Entry 7UPW (electron microscopy, 2.70 A resolution); this record covers chains C and H of the 9 polymer chains in the assembly.

== Chain C ==
Molecule: Spike glycoprotein
From: Severe acute respiratory syndrome coronavirus
UniProtKB: P0DTC2 (SPIKE_SARS2); residues 1-1273 here = UniProt positions 1-1273
Amino-acid sequence (1310 residues; row label = number of the first residue in the row):
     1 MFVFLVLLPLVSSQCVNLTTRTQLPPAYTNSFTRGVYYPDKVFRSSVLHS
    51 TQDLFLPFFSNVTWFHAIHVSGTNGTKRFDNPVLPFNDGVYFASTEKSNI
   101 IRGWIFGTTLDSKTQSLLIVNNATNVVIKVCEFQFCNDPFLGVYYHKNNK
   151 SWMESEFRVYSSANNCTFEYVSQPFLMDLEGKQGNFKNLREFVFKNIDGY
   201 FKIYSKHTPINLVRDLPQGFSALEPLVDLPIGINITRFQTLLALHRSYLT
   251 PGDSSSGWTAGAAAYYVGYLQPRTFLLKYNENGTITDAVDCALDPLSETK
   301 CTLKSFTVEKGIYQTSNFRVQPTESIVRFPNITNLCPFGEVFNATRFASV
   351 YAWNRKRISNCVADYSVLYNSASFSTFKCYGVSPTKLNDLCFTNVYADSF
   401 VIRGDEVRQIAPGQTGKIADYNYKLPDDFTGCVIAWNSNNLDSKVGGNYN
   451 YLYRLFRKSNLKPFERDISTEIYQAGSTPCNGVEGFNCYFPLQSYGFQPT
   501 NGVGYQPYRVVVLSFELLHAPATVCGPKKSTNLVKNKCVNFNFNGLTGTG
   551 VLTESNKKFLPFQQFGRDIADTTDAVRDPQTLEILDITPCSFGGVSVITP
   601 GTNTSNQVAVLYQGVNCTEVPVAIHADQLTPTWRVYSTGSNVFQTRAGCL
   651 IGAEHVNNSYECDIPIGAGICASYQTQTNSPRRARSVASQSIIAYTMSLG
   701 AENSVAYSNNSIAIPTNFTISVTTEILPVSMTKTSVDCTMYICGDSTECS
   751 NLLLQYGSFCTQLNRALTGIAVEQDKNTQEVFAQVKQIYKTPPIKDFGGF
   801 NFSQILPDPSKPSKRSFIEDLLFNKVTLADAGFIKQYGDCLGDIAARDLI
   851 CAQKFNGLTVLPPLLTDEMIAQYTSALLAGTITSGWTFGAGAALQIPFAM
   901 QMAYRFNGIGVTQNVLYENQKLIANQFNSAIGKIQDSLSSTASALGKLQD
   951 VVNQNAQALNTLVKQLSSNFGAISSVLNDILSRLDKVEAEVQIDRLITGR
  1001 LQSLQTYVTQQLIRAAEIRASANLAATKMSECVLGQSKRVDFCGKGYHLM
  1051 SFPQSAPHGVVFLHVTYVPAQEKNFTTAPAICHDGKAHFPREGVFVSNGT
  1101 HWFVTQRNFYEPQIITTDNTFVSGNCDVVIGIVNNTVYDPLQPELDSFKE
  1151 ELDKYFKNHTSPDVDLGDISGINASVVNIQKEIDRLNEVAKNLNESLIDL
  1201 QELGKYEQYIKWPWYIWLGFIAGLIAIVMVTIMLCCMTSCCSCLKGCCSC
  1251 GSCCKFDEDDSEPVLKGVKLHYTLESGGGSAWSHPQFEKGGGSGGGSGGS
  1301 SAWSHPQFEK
Disordered / not traced: 1-13, 70-76, 245-253, 677-688, 1163-1310
Differences from the reference sequence: engineered mutation Gly614 (Asp in P0DTC2); expression tag (1274-1310)
Cystine bridges: Cys15-Cys136, Cys131-Cys166, Cys291-Cys301, Cys336-Cys361, Cys379-Cys432, Cys391-Cys525, Cys480-Cys488, Cys538-Cys590, Cys617-Cys649, Cys662-Cys671, Cys738-Cys760, Cys743-Cys749, Cys840-Cys851, Cys1032-Cys1043, Cys1082-Cys1126
Glycans and other covalent adducts: N-acetylglucosamine (NAG) linked to Asn17, Asn61, Asn122, Asn149, Asn165, Asn234, Asn282, Asn331, Asn603, Asn616, Asn657, Asn709, Asn717, Asn801, Asn1074, Asn1098, Asn1134, Asn1158; glycan linked to Asn343
Swiss-Prot annotation at these positions:
  - region: Asn280 to Cys301 (Putative superantigen), Arg403 to Asp405 (Integrin-binding motif), Asn448 to Phe456 (Immunodominant HLA epitope recognized by the CD8+), Pro681 to Ala684 (Putative superantigen), Ser816 to Tyr837 (Fusion peptide 1), Lys835 to Phe855 (Fusion peptide 2), Asp1163 to Glu1202 (Heptad repeat 2)
  - motif: Met1237 to Cys1241 (Binding to host endocytosis trafficking protein SNX27), Asp1257 to Glu1262 (Diacidic ER export motif (host COPII)), Ser1261 to Gly1267 (Binding to host plasma membrane localising/FERM domain proteins), Lys1269 to Thr1273 (KxHxx, ER retrieval signal (COPI))
  - site (Cleavage): Arg685, Ser686, Arg815, Ser816
  - lipidation (S-palmitoyl cysteine): Cys1235, Cys1236, Cys1240, Cys1241, Cys1243, Cys1247, Cys1248, Cys1250, Cys1253, Cys1254
  - glycosylation: Asn17 (N-linked (GlcNAc...) (complex) asparagine), Asn61 (N-linked (GlcNAc...) (hybrid) asparagine), Asn74 (N-linked (GlcNAc...) (complex) asparagine), Asn122 (N-linked (GlcNAc...) (hybrid) asparagine), Asn149 (N-linked (GlcNAc...) (complex) asparagine), Asn165 (N-linked (GlcNAc...) (complex) asparagine), Asn234 (N-linked (GlcNAc...) (high mannose) asparagine), Asn282 (N-linked (GlcNAc...) (complex) asparagine), Thr323 (O-linked (GalNAc) threonine), Ser325 (O-linked (HexNAc...) serine), Asn331 (N-linked (GlcNAc...) (complex) asparagine), Asn343 (N-linked (GlcNAc...) (complex) asparagine), Asn603 (N-linked (GlcNAc...) (hybrid) asparagine), Asn616 (N-linked (GlcNAc...) (complex) asparagine), Asn657 (N-linked (GlcNAc...) (complex) asparagine), Thr676 (O-linked (GlcNAc...) threonine), Thr678 (O-linked (GlcNAc...) threonine), Asn709 (N-linked (GlcNAc...) (high mannose) asparagine), Asn717 (N-linked (GlcNAc...) (hybrid) asparagine), Asn801 (N-linked (GlcNAc...) (hybrid) asparagine) and 6 more in UniProt
  - natural variant: Leu5 (L5F: In strain: Iota/B.1.526), Ser13 (S13I: In strain: Epsilon/B.1.427/B.1.429), Leu18 (L18F: In strain: Beta/B.1.351, Gamma/P.1 and 1 more), Thr19 (T19I: In strain: Omicron/BQ.1.1, Omicron/XBB.1.5 and 1 more; T19R: In strain: Delta/B.1.617.2, Omicron/BA.2 and 4 more), Thr20 (T20N: In strain: Gamma/P.1), Leu24 to Ala27 (sequence variant, change not given here; In strain: Omicron/BA.2, Omicron/BA.2.12.1 and 6 more), Pro26 (P26S: In strain: Gamma/P.1), Gln52 (Q52H: In strain: Omicron/EG.5.1), Ala67 (A67V: In strain: Eta/B.1.525, Omicron/BA.1), His69 to Val70 (deletion: In strain: Alpha/B.1.1.7, Eta/B.1.525 and 5 more), Gly75 (G75V: In strain: Lambda/C.37), Thr76 (T76I: In strain: Lambda/C.37), 83 further natural variant entries in UniProt
  - mutagenesis: His69 to Val70 (Increased incorporation of cleaved spike into virions), Asn121 (N121Q: Partial loss of biliverdin affinity), Arg190 (R190K: Partial loss of biliverdin affinity), Asn234 (N234Q: Increased resistance to neutralizing antibodies), Asn331 (N331Q: Reduced viral infectivity), Asn343 (N343Q: Reduced viral infectivity), Leu452 (L452R: Increased resistance to neutralizing antibodies. Decreases HLA binding to NF9 epitope. Increased binding affinity to human ACE2), Tyr453 (Y453F: Decreased HLA binding to NF9 epitope. Increased binding affinity to human ACE2), Ala475 (A475V: Increased resistance to neutralizing antibodies), Val483 (V483A: Increased resistance to neutralizing antibodies), Glu484 (E484D: Increased replication in human TMEM106B overexpressing cells), Phe490 (F490L: Increased resistance to neutralizing antibodies and human covalescent sera neutralization), 16 further mutagenesis entries in UniProt
Reported in the primary citation:
  - post-translational modification sites: Asn122, Asn165

== Chain H ==
Molecule: SP1-77 Fab heavy chain
From: Homo sapiens
Notes: antibody fragment or engineered binder
Amino-acid sequence (451 residues; row label = number of the first residue in the row; a row labelled like 82A-82C holds insertion residues (82A, then the next letters in order)):
     1 QVQLVQSGAEVKKPGASVKVSCKASGYTFTGTYIHWVRQAPGQGLEWMGW
    51 IN
   52A P
    53 NSGGTNFAQIFQGRVTLTRDTSISTAYMDL
82A-82C NRL
    83 KSDDTAVYYCARDRVLYG
100A-100G RSFGWYF
   101 DVWGAGTTVTVSSASTKGPSVFPLAPCSRSTSESTAALGCLVKDYFPEPV
   151 TVSWNSGALTSGVHTFPAVLQSSGLYSLSSVVTVPSSSLGTKTYTCNVDH
   201 KPSNTKVDKRVESKYGPPCPSCPAPEFLGGPSVFLFPPKPKDTLMISRTP
   251 EVTCVVVDVSQEDPEVQFNWYVDGVEVHNAKTKPREEQFNSTYRVVSVLT
   301 VLHQDWLNGKEYKCKVSNKGLPSSIEKTISKAKGQPREPQVYTLPPSQEE
   351 MTKNQVSLTCLVKGFYPSDIAVEWESNGQPENNYKTTPPVLDSDGSFFLY
   401 SRLTVDKSRWQEGNVFSCSVMHEALHNHYTQKSLSLSLGK
Disordered / not traced: 215-440
Cystine bridges: Cys22-Cys92, Cys140-Cys196
Reported in the primary citation:
  - binding site for N-acetylglucosamine: Ser54, Ser74

== Chain C / chain H interface ==
Contacting residue pairs - 26 pairs, chain C then chain H:
  Gly339(C) with Leu98(H)
  Asn343(C) with Leu98(H); Tyr99(H), hydrogen bond (backbone-backbone)
  Ala344(C) with Val97(H)
  Thr345(C) with Arg96(H), hydrogen bond (side chain-backbone); Val97(H), hydrogen bond (backbone-backbone); Leu98(H), hydrogen bond (side chain-backbone); Tyr99(H); Gly100(H), hydrogen bond (side chain-backbone); Arg100A(H); Ser100B(H), hydrogen bond (backbone-backbone)
  Arg346(C) with Tyr33(H); Asp95(H), salt bridge; Arg96(H); Arg100A(H); Ser100B(H), hydrogen bond (side chain-backbone)
  Asn440(C) with Arg100A(H)
  Leu441(C) with Gly100(H); Arg100A(H); Ser100B(H), hydrogen bond (backbone-backbone)
  Asp442(C) with Ser100B(H), hydrogen bond
  Ser443(C) with Phe100C(H)
  Lys444(C) with Phe100C(H)
  Asn448(C) with Phe100C(H)
  Tyr451(C) with Ser100B(H), hydrogen bond
  Arg509(C) with Ser100B(H), hydrogen bond
Also at the interface, not in a pair above, chain C (15 interface residues in all): Glu340, Asn450
Also at the interface, not in a pair above, chain H (12 interface residues in all): Gly100D, Tyr100F

== Overview ==
The interface between chain C and chain H involves 15 residues on one side and 12 on the other, with 11
hydrogen bonds and 1 salt bridge. Among the polar pairs are Arg346(C)-Asp95(H), Thr345(C)-Arg96(H) and
Thr345(C)-Leu98(H). From the paper: a binding site for N-acetylglucosamine at Ser54(H) and Ser74(H);
modification sites Asn122(C) and Asn165(C).
Chain C is Spike glycoprotein (Severe acute respiratory syndrome coronavirus) and chain H is SP1-77 Fab heavy
chain (Homo sapiens); the structure, Three RBD-down state of SARS-CoV-2 D614G spike in complex with the SP1-77
neutralizing antibody Fab fragment, was determined by electron microscopy, deposited together with 7UPX and
7UPY.
